Entry 2QIU (X-ray diffraction, 2.00 A resolution); this record covers chains C and D of the 4 polymer chains in the assembly.

# Chain C
Name: Insulin
Organism: Homo sapiens
Notes: fragment: Insulin A chain
Reference sequence: P01308 (INS_HUMAN); residues 0-21 here correspond to UniProt positions 89-110 (UniProt number = residue number + 89)
Chain sequence (22 residues; each row starts with the number of its first residue; numbering starts at 0):
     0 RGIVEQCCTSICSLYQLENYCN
Cystine bridges: C6-C11

# Chain D
Name: Insulin
Organism: Homo sapiens
Notes: fragment: Insulin B chain
Reference sequence: P01308 (INS_HUMAN); residues 1-30 here correspond to UniProt positions 25-54 (UniProt number = residue number + 24)
Chain sequence (30 residues; numbered 1 to 30; the number before each row is that of its first residue):
     1 FVNQHLCGSHLVEALYLVCGERGFFYTPKT
Bound ions: Zn2+ near H10 (its only coordinating residue here)

# Interface between chain C and chain D
Cross-chain cystine bridges: C7(C)-C7(D), C20(C)-C19(D)
Contacting residue pairs - 34 pairs, chain C then chain D:
  R0(C) with T30(D)
  G1(C) with T30(D)
  I2(C) with L11(D), hydrophobic; L15(D), hydrophobic; T27(D)
  V3(C) with Y26(D); T30(D)
  C6(C) with H5(D); L6(D), hydrogen bond (backbone-backbone); L11(D), hydrophobic
  C7(C) with H5(D); L6(D); C7(D), disulfide
  S9(C) with H5(D)
  I10(C) with N3(D); Q4(D); H5(D)
  C11(C) with V2(D)
  L16(C) with L11(D), hydrophobic; A14(D), hydrophobic; L15(D), hydrophobic
  E17(C) with V18(D); R22(D), salt bridge
  N18(C) with F25(D)
  Y19(C) with L15(D), hydrophobic; F24(D); F25(D), hydrogen bond (backbone-backbone)
  C20(C) with C19(D), disulfide; R22(D); G23(D)
  N21(C) with R22(D); G23(D), hydrogen bond (backbone-backbone); F24(D); F25(D)
Other interface residues (no listed pair), chain C (18 interface residues in all): E4, T8, L13
Other interface residues (no listed pair), chain D (20 interface residues in all): F1, P28

# In short
Chain C and chain D form an interface of 18 and 20 residues respectively, with 2 disulfide bonds, 3 hydrogen
bonds and 1 salt bridge. Polar contacts include E17(C)-R22(D), C6(C)-L6(D) and Y19(C)-F25(D).
Chain C is Insulin and chain D is Insulin, both from Homo sapiens; the structure, Structure of Human
Arg-Insulin, was determined by X-ray diffraction.
